PDB entry 2VC2 | X-ray diffraction, 3.10 A resolution | chains A and H of the 4 polymer chains in the assembly

# Chain A
Name: Integrin alpha-iib
Source organism: Homo sapiens
Notes: fragment: headpiece, residues 32-483
UniProt: P08514 (ITA2B_HUMAN); residues 1-452 here correspond to UniProt positions 32-483 (UniProt number = residue number + 31)
Sequence (452 residues; row label = number of the first residue in the row):
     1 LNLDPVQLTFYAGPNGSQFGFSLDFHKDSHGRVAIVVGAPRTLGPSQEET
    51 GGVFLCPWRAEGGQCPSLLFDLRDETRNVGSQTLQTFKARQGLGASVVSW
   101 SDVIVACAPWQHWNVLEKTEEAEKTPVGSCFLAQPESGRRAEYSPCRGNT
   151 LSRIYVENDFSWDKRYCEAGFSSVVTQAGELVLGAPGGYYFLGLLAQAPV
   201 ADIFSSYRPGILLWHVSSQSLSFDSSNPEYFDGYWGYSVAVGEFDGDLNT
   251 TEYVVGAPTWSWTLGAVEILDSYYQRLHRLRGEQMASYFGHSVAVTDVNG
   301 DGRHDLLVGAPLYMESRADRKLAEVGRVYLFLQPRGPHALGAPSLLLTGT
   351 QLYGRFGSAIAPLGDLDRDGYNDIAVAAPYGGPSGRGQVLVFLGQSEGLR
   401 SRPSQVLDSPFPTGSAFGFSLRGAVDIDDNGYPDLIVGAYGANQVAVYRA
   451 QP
Cystine bridges: Cys56-Cys65, Cys107-Cys130, Cys146-Cys167
Covalent attachments: N-acetylglucosamine (NAG) linked to Asn15, Asn249
Metal / ion sites: Ca2+ site 1: Glu243, Asp245, Asp247, Thr250, Glu252; Ca2+ site 2: Asp297, Asn299, Asp301, Arg303, Asp305; Ca2+ site 3: Asp365, Asp367, Asp369, Tyr371, Asp373; Ca2+ site 4: Asp426, Asp428, Asn430, Tyr432, Asp434
Ligand contacts: merck l739758 (180; 2-(S)-[N-(3-pyridylsulfonyl)amino]-3-[[2-carbonyl-5-[2-(piperidin-4-yl)ethyl]-thieno[2,3-b]thiopheneyl]amino]-propionic acid): Asp159, Phe160, Ser161, Tyr189, Tyr190, Leu192, Asp224, Ser225, Ser226, Phe231
Swiss-Prot annotation at these positions:
  - binding site (Ca(2+)): Glu243, Asp245, Asp247, Thr250, Glu252, Asp297, Asn299, Asp301, Arg303, Asp305, Asp365, Asp367, Asp369, Tyr371, Asp373, Asp426, Asp428, Asn430, Tyr432, Asp434
  - glycosylation (N-linked (GlcNAc...) asparagine): Asn15, Asn249

# Chain H
Name: Monoclonal antibody 10E5 heavy chain
Source organism: Mus musculus
Notes: antibody fragment or engineered binder
Sequence (221 residues; numbered 1 to 221; the number before each row is that of its first residue):
     1 EVQLQQSGAELVKPGASVKLSCTASGFNIKDTYVHWVKQRPEQGLEWIGR
    51 IDPANGYTKYDPKFQGKATITADTSSNTAYLQLSSLTSEDTAVYYCVRPL
   101 YDYYAMDYWGQGTSVTVSSAKTTAPSVYPLAPVCGDTTGSSVTLGCLVKG
   151 YFPEPVTLTWNSGSLSSGVHTFPAVLQSDLYTLSSSVTVTSSTWPSQSIT
   201 CNVAHPASSTKVDKKIEPRGP
Unresolved in the structure: 135-136
Cystine bridges: Cys22-Cys96, Cys146-Cys201

# Interface between chain A and chain H
Pairs across the interface - 21 pairs, chain A then chain H:
  Arg77(A) - Asp102(H)  salt bridge
  Val79(A) - Tyr104(H)  hydrophobic
  Gly80(A) - Tyr104(H)
  Gln82(A) - Tyr104(H)  hydrogen bond
  Leu84(A) - Tyr104(H)
  Asn149(A) - Tyr33(H)  hydrogen bond
  Asn149(A) - Tyr104(H)  hydrogen bond
  Ile154(A) - Tyr57(H)
  Asn158(A) - Tyr57(H)  hydrogen bond
  Ser205(A) - Tyr101(H)
  Ser206(A) - Tyr101(H)
  Ile211(A) - Asp102(H)
  Leu213(A) - Asp102(H)
  Leu213(A) - Tyr103(H)  hydrogen bond (backbone-backbone)
  Leu213(A) - Tyr104(H)
  Trp214(A) - Tyr101(H)
  Trp214(A) - Tyr103(H)
  His215(A) - Asp31(H)  hydrogen bond (side chain-backbone)
  His215(A) - Thr32(H)
  His215(A) - Tyr101(H)  hydrogen bond (backbone-backbone)
  His215(A) - Tyr103(H)
Other interface residues (no listed pair), chain A (16 interface residues in all): Glu117, Arg147
Other interface residues (no listed pair), chain H (11 interface residues in all): Lys59, Pro99, Leu100

# Overview
16 residues of chain A and 11 residues of chain H are in contact; the contacts include 7 hydrogen bonds and 1
salt bridge. Polar contacts include Arg77(A)-Asp102(H), Gln82(A)-Tyr104(H) and Asn149(A)-Tyr33(H). Bound to
chain A: merck l739758. N-acetylglucosamine is covalently linked to Asn15(A) and Asn249(A).
Here chain A is Integrin alpha-iib (Homo sapiens) and chain H is Monoclonal antibody 10E5 heavy chain (Mus
musculus). Entry 2VC2 (Re-refinement of Integrin AlphaIIbBeta3 Headpiece Bound to Antagonist L-739758) was
determined by X-ray diffraction, deposited together with 2VDK, 2VDL, 2VDM, 2VDN, 2VDO, 2VDP, 2VDQ and 2VDR.
